Entry 6DFS (X-ray diffraction, 3.10 A resolution); this record covers chains C and D of the 4 polymer chains in the assembly.

== Chain C ==
Protein: H-2 class II histocompatibility antigen, A-D alpha chain
Source organism: Mus musculus
Reference sequence: P04228 (HA2D_MOUSE); residues 1-183 here correspond to UniProt positions 26-208 (UniProt number = residue number + 25)
Amino-acid sequence (183 residues; each row starts with the number of its first residue):
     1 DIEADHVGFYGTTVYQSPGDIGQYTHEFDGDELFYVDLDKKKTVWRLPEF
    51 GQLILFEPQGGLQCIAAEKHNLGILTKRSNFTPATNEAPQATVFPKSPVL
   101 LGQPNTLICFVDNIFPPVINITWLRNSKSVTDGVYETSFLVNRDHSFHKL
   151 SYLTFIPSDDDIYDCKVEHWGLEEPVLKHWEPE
Not modelled in the structure: 173, 183
Construct notes: conflict Cys64 (Asn89 in P04228)
Disulfides: Cys109-Cys165
Covalent attachments: N-acetylglucosamine (NAG) linked to Asn120

== Chain D ==
Protein: H2-Ab1 protein
Source organism: Mus musculus
Reference sequence: Q31135 (Q31135_MOUSE); residues 4-191 here correspond to UniProt positions 30-217 (UniProt number = residue number + 26)
Amino-acid sequence (215 residues; numbered -28 to 191; 5 numbers in that range are skipped by the numbering (no residue carries them; nothing is unmodelled there); the number before each row is that of its first residue; numbers below 1 keep their minus sign (His-28 is residue -28)):
   -28 HLVERLYLVCGEEGA
    -8 GGGSLVGGSGGGSERHFVHQFKGECYFTNGTQRIRLVTRYIYNREEYLRF
    42 DSDVGEYRAVTELGRHSAEYYNKQYLERTRAELDTACRHNYEETEVPTSL
    92 RRLEQPNVAISLSRTEALNHHNTLVCSVTDFYPAKIKVRWFRNGQEETVG
   142 VSSTQLIRNGDWTFQVLVMLEMTPHQGEVYTCHVEHPSLKSPITVEWRAQ
Not modelled in the structure: -28, -8 to 5, 99-115, 129-145, 161-171, 187-191
Construct notes: expression tag (-28 to -14, -8 to 3)
Disulfides: Cys16-Cys78, Cys117-Cys173

== Chain C / chain D interface ==
Contacting residue pairs (140; chain C residue first):
  Ile2(C) with Tyr17(D), hydrophobic; Arg30(D)
  Ala4(C) with Phe18(D); Thr19(D)
  Asp5(C) with Phe18(D), hydrogen bond (backbone-backbone); Thr19(D); Asn20(D), hydrogen bond (side chain-backbone)
  His6(C) with Tyr17(D); Phe18(D), hydrogen bond (backbone-backbone); Leu91(D)
  Val7(C) with Cys16(D); Tyr17(D), hydrophobic
  Gly8(C) with Gly14(D); Glu15(D); Cys16(D), hydrogen bond (backbone-backbone)
  Phe9(C) with Gly14(D); Glu15(D)
  Tyr10(C) with Arg-24(D); Leu-23(D); Tyr-22(D); Leu-21(D), hydrogen bond (backbone-backbone); Gly14(D), hydrogen bond (backbone-backbone); Asn81(D); Glu86(D), hydrogen bond
  Gly11(C) with Leu-21(D); Gly14(D)
  Thr12(C) with Phe12(D), hydrogen bond (backbone-backbone); Gly14(D)
  Thr13(C) with Cys-19(D); Gln11(D); Phe12(D), hydrogen bond (backbone-backbone)
  Val14(C) with His10(D); Gln11(D)
  Tyr15(C) with Val9(D); His10(D), hydrogen bond (backbone-backbone)
  Gln16(C) with Phe8(D); Val9(D)
  Ser17(C) with His7(D); Phe8(D), hydrogen bond (backbone-backbone)
  Pro18(C) with Arg6(D); His7(D)
  Tyr24(C) with Tyr-22(D)
  His26(C) with Arg-24(D); Leu-23(D)
  Phe28(C) with Glu86(D); Ser90(D); Trp153(D)
  Asp29(C) with Arg149(D)
  Gly30(C) with Arg149(D)
  Asp31(C) with Arg149(D); Gly151(D); Trp153(D); Phe155(D)
  Glu32(C) with Trp153(D), hydrogen bond (backbone-side chain)
  Leu33(C) with Arg-24(D); Glu86(D); Ser90(D)
  Arg46(C) with Gly151(D), hydrogen bond (side chain-backbone); Asp152(D); Trp153(D)
  Leu47(C) with Trp153(D)
  Phe50(C) with Ser90(D); Trp153(D)
  Leu53(C) with Leu-27(D)
  Ile54(C) with Val-26(D); Arg-24(D); Thr85(D); Thr89(D)
  Leu55(C) with Leu-27(D), hydrophobic; Val-26(D), hydrogen bond (backbone-backbone); Glu-25(D); Arg-24(D), hydrogen bond (backbone-backbone)
  Phe56(C) with Arg-24(D); Tyr-22(D), hydrophobic
  Glu57(C) with Glu-25(D)
  Gly60(C) with Tyr-22(D)
  Gln63(C) with Tyr-22(D), hydrogen bond; Val-20(D); Cys-19(D), hydrogen bond (side chain-backbone)
  Cys64(C) with Tyr-22(D), hydrophobic; Leu-21(D); Cys-19(D), disulfide
  Ala67(C) with Cys-19(D), hydrophobic
  Glu68(C) with His10(D), salt bridge; Gln11(D); Phe12(D), hydrogen bond (side chain-backbone)
  His70(C) with Glu-16(D), hydrogen bond (side chain-backbone)
  Asn71(C) with Gly-18(D), hydrogen bond (side chain-backbone); Glu-17(D); Glu-16(D); His10(D), hydrogen bond (backbone-side chain); Tyr31(D); Tyr62(D)
  Leu72(C) with Phe8(D); Val9(D); His10(D)
  Ile74(C) with Ala-14(D), hydrophobic
  Leu75(C) with Glu-16(D); Tyr33(D); Tyr38(D); Leu54(D), hydrophobic
  Thr76(C) with Phe8(D); Tyr33(D), hydrogen bond
  Arg78(C) with Glu-16(D), salt bridge; Leu54(D), hydrogen bond (side chain-backbone); Ser58(D), hydrogen bond
  Ser79(C) with Tyr33(D); Leu54(D)
  Phe81(C) with Arg6(D); Phe8(D)
  Thr82(C) with Phe8(D); Tyr33(D); Asn34(D)
  Pro83(C) with Arg6(D); His7(D); Asn34(D)
  Ala84(C) with His7(D), hydrogen bond (backbone-backbone); Asn34(D)
  Glu87(C) with Arg35(D), salt bridge
  Phe94(C) with Ile148(D), hydrophobic
  Pro95(C) with Gln156(D)
  Lys96(C) with Thr120(D); Gln156(D)
  Phe110(C) with Arg149(D)
  Phe115(C) with Val9(D), hydrophobic; Asn34(D); Arg35(D)
  Pro116(C) with Val9(D), hydrophobic
  Asp144(C) with Arg35(D), salt bridge
  His145(C) with Gln11(D), hydrogen bond (backbone-side chain); Ile32(D); Arg35(D); Glu37(D)
  Ser146(C) with Arg35(D)
  Phe147(C) with Gln11(D)
  Leu150(C) with Asn150(D)
  Tyr152(C) with Asn150(D), hydrogen bond (side chain-backbone); Gly151(D); Asp152(D)
  Trp170(C) with His7(D)
Interface residues without a listed pair, chain C (70 interface residues in all): Phe34, Trp45, Ala66, Ser97, Pro98, Pro117, Val141
Interface residues without a listed pair, chain D (59 interface residues in all): Gly-15, Lys13, His57, Arg93, Asp121, Tyr123
Inter-chain disulfides: Cys64(C)-Cys-19(D)

== In short ==
70 residues of chain C and 59 residues of chain D are in contact; the contacts include 1 disulfide bond, 27
hydrogen bonds and 4 salt bridges. Among the polar pairs are Glu68(C)-His10(D), Arg78(C)-Glu-16(D) and
Glu87(C)-Arg35(D). Covalently linked N-acetylglucosamine: at Asn120(C).
Chain C is H-2 class II histocompatibility antigen, A-D alpha chain and chain D is H2-Ab1 protein, both from
Mus musculus; the structure, mouse TCR I.29 in complex with IAg7-p8E9E6ss, was determined by X-ray diffraction
(same publication as 6DFQ, 6DFV, 6DFW and 6DFX).
